PDB entry 6W20 | electron microscopy, 3.00 A resolution | chains I and F of the 21 polymer chains in the assembly

[Chain I]
Molecule: ATP-dependent Clp protease proteolytic subunit
Source organism: Escherichia coli
Notes: EC 3.4.21.92
Reference sequence: S1IIE7 (S1IIE7_ECOLX); residue numbers follow UniProt; this construct covers 1-207
Chain sequence (207 residues; numbered 1 to 207; the number before each row is that of its first residue):
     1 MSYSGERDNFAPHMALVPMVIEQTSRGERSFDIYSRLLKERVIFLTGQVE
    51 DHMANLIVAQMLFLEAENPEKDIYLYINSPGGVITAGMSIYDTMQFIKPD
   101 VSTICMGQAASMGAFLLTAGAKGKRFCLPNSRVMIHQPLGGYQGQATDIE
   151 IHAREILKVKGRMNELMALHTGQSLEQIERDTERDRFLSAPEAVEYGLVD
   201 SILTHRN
Disordered / not traced: 1-14, 207

[Chain F]
Molecule: ATP-dependent Clp protease ATP-binding subunit ClpA
Source organism: Escherichia coli (strain K12)
Reference sequence: P0ABH9 (CLPA_ECOLI); residue numbers follow UniProt; this construct covers 1-758
Chain sequence (758 residues; each row starts with the number of its first residue):
     1 MLNQELELSLNMAFARAREHRHEFMTVEHLLLALLSNPSAREALEACSVD
    51 LVALRQELEAFIEQTTPVLPASEEERDTQPTLSFQRVLQRAVFHVQSSGR
   101 NEVTGANVLVAIFSEQESQAAYLLRKHEVSRLDVVNFISHGTRKDEPTQS
   151 SDPGSQPNSEEQAGGEERMENFTTNLNQLARVGGIDPLIGREKELERAIQ
   201 VLCRRRKNNPLLVGESGVGKTAIAEGLAWRIVQGDVPEVMADCTIYSLDI
   251 GSLLAGTKYRGDFEKRFKALLKQLEQDTNSILFIDEIHTIIGAGAASGGQ
   301 VDAANLIKPLLSSGKIRVIGSTTYQEFSNIFEKDRALARRFQKIDITEPS
   351 IEETVQIINGLKPKYEAHHDVRYTAKAVRAAVELAVKYINDRHLPDKAID
   401 VIDEAGARARLMPVSKRKKTVNVADIESVVARIARIPEKSVSQSDRDTLK
   451 NLGDRLKMLVFGQDKAIEALTEAIKMARAGLGHEHKPVGSFLFAGPTGVG
   501 KTEVTVQLSKALGIELLRFDMSEYMERHTVSRLIGAPPGYVGFDQGGLLT
   551 DAVIKHPHAVLLLDEIEKAHPDVFNILLQVMDNGTLTDNNGRKADFRNVV
   601 LVMTTNAGVRETERKSIGLIHQDNSTDAMEEIKKIFTPEFRNRLDNIIWF
   651 DHLSTDVIHQVVDKFIVELQVQLDQKGVSLEVSQEARNWLAEKGYDRAMG
   701 ARPMARVIQDNLKKPLANELLFGSLVDGGQVTVALDKEKNELTYGFQSAQ
   751 KHKAEAAH
Disordered / not traced: 1-168, 293-302, 747-758
UniProt features mapped onto this chain:
  - binding site (ATP): Gly214 to Thr221, Gly495 to Thr502
Residues lining bound ligands: ADP (adenosine-5'-diphosphate): Leu459, Val460, Phe461, Thr497, Gly498, Val499, Gly500, Lys501, Thr502, Glu503, Asp564, Leu653, Val657, Val661, Lys664, Ala701, Arg702

[How chain I and chain F interact]
Pairs across the interface (15):
  Arg36(I) with Ile617(F)
  Leu37(I) with Ile617(F), hydrophobic
  Glu40(I) with Ser616(F); Ile617(F)
  Tyr74(I) with Ile620(F), hydrophobic; Asp623(F)
  Tyr76(I) with Gly618(F); Leu619(F), hydrogen bond (side chain-backbone)
  Ile104(I) with Leu619(F), hydrophobic
  Phe126(I) with Ile620(F), hydrophobic
  Leu203(I) with Leu619(F), hydrophobic
  Arg206(I) with Gly618(F), hydrogen bond (side chain-backbone); Leu619(F), hydrogen bond (side chain-backbone); Ile620(F); His621(F)
Other interface residues (no listed pair), chain I (16 interface residues in all): Arg41, Val42, Lys71, Asp72, Ser102, Met106, Leu128
Other interface residues (no listed pair), chain F (9 interface residues in all): Asp627, Glu630

[Overview]
Chain I and chain F form an interface of 16 and 9 residues respectively, with 3 hydrogen bonds. Among the
polar pairs are Tyr76(I)-Leu619(F), Arg206(I)-Gly618(F) and Arg206(I)-Leu619(F). Chain F binds ADP. From
UniProt: 16 ATP-binding residues on chain F.
Chain I is ATP-dependent Clp protease proteolytic subunit (Escherichia coli) and chain F is ATP-dependent Clp
protease ATP-binding subunit ClpA (Escherichia coli (strain K12)); the structure, ClpAP Disengaged State bound
to RepA-GFP, was determined by electron microscopy (same publication as 6UQE, 6UQO, 6W1Z, 6W21, 6W22, 6W23 and
6W24).
